8TAS - chains I and T of the 15 polymer chains in the assembly; structure by electron microscopy, 4.10 A resolution (low resolution: residue-level contacts below are approximate; hydrogen-bond / salt-bridge calls are withheld).

== Chain I ==
Name: Histone H3.2
Organism: Xenopus laevis
UniProtKB: P84233 (H32_XENLA); residues 0-135 here correspond to UniProt positions 1-136 (UniProt number = residue number + 1)
Amino-acid sequence (136 residues; numbered 0 to 135; the number before each row is that of its first residue; numbering starts at 0):
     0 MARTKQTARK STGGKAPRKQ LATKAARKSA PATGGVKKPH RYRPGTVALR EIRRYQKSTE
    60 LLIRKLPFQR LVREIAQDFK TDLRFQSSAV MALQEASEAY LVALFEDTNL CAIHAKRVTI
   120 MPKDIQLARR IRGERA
Disordered / not traced: 0-21
Differences from the reference sequence: conflict Ala102 (Gly103 in P84233)
UniProt features mapped onto this chain:
  - modified residue: Arg2 (Asymmetric dimethylarginine), Thr3 (Phosphothreonine), Lys4 (Allysine), Gln5 (5-glutamyl dopamine), Thr6 (Phosphothreonine), Arg8 (Citrulline), Lys9 (N6,N6,N6-trimethyllysine), Ser10 (ADP-ribosylserine), Thr11 (Phosphothreonine), Lys14 (N6-(2-hydroxyisobutyryl)lysine), Arg17 (Asymmetric dimethylarginine), Lys18 (N6-(2-hydroxyisobutyryl)lysine), Lys23 (N6-(2-hydroxyisobutyryl)lysine), Arg26 (Citrulline), Lys27 (N6,N6,N6-trimethyllysine), Ser28 (ADP-ribosylserine), Lys36 (N6,N6,N6-trimethyllysine), Lys37 (N6-methyllysine), Tyr41 (Phosphotyrosine), Lys56 (N6,N6,N6-trimethyllysine) and 8 more in UniProt
  - lipidation: Cys110 (S-palmitoyl cysteine)

== Chain T ==
Molecule: 215-nt DNA strand
Sequence (215 nucleotides; numbered 6 to 220; the number before each row is that of its first residue):
     6 GACTGTGTGC CCGTCAGACG CTGCGCCGCC GGCGGCCGGA GAATCCCGGT GCCGAGGCCG
    66 CCCTATTGGT CGTAGACAGC CCCAGCACCG CCTAAACGCA CGTACGCGCC GTCCCCCGCG
   126 TTTTAACCGC CAAGGGGATT ACCCCCCAGT CCCCAGGCAC GTGCCAGATA TATACATCCC
   186 GTACGCACGC ACATCATTCG ATCGGAGCTC CCGAT
Disordered / not traced: 6-14, 208-220

== Interface between chain I and chain T ==
Residue-residue contacts - 17 pairs, chain I then chain T:
  Lys36(I) with DG46(T)
  Arg40(I) with DG123(T); DC124(T)
  Tyr41(I) with DA47(T); DC124(T)
  Pro43(I) with DG123(T)
  Gly44(I) with DG123(T)
  Val46(I) with DG123(T)
  Ala47(I) with DG123(T)
  Arg49(I) with DA48(T)
  Arg63(I) with DA131(T); DC132(T)
  Lys64(I) with DC132(T)
  Leu65(I) with DC132(T)
  Arg69(I) with DA131(T)
  Asp81(I) with DG141(T)
  Arg83(I) with DG141(T)
Also at the interface, not in a pair above, chain I (17 interface residues in all): His39, Arg53, Pro66
Also at the interface, not in a pair above, chain T (10 interface residues in all): DT49, DG140

== In short ==
17 residues of chain I and 10 residues of chain T are in contact.
Chain I is Histone H3.2 (Xenopus laevis) and chain T is a 215-nt DNA strand; the structure, PRC2 monomer bound
to nucleosome, was determined by electron microscopy, deposited together with 8T9G and 8TB9.
